PDB entry 7UHY | electron microscopy, 3.66 A resolution | chains D and I of the 10 polymer chains in the assembly

# Chain D
Molecule: GATOR complex protein WDR59
From: Homo sapiens
Reference sequence: Q6PJI9 (WDR59_HUMAN); residues 1-974 here = UniProt positions 1-974
Amino-acid sequence (974 residues; each row starts with the number of its first residue):
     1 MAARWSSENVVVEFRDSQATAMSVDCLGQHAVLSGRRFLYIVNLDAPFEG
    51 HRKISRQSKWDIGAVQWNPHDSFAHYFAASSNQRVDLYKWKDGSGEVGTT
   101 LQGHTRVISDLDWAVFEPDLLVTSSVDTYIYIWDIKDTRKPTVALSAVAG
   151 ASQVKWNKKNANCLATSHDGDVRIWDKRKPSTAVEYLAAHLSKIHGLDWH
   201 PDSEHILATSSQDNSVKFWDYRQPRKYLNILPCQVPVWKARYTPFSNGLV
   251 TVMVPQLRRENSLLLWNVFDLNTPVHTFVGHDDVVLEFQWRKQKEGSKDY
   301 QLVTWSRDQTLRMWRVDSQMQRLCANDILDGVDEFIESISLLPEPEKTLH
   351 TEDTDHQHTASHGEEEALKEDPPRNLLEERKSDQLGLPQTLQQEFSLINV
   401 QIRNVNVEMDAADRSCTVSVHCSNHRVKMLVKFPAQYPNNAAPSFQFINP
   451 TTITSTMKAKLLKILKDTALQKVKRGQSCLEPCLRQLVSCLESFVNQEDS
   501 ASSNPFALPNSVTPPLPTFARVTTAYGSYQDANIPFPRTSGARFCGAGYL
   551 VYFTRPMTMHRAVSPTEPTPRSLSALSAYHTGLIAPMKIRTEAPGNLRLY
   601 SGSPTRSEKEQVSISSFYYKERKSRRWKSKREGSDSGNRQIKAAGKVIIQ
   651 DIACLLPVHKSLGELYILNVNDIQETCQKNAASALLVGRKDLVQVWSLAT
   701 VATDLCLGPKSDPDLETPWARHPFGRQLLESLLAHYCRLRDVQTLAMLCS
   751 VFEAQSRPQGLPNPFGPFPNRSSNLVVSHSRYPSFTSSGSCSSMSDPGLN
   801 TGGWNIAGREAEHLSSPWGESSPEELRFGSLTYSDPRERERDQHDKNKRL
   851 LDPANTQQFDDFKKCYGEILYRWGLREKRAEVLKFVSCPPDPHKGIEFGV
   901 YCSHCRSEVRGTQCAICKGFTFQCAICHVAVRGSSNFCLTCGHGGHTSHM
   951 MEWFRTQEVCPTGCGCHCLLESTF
Disordered / not traced: 1-524, 558-642, 758-834
Swiss-Prot annotation at these positions:
  - zinc finger: Tyr-901 to Phe-920 (C4-type), Thr-921 to Thr-973 (RING-type)
  - binding site (Zn(2+)): Cys-902, Cys-905, Cys-914, Cys-917, Cys-927, Cys-938, His-943, His-946, His-949, Cys-960, Cys-964, Cys-966, Cys-968
  - modified residue (Phosphoserine): Ser-564, Ser-821, Ser-822, Ser-830
  - mutagenesis: Leu-698 (L698E: Abolished interaction with WDR24 and assembly of the GATOR2 complex; when associated with 728-E--E-732), Leu-728 to Leu-732 (Abolished interaction with WDR24 and assembly of the GATOR2 complex; when associated with E-698), Cys-924 to Cys-927 (Impaired amino-acid-mediated mTORC1 activation)
Ion coordination: Zn2+ site 1: Cys-902, Cys-905, Cys-914, Cys-917; Zn2+ site 2: Cys-927, His-946, His-949; Zn2+ site 3: Cys-938, Cys-966, Cys-968; Zn2+ site 4: His-943, Cys-964
Reported in the primary citation:
  - mutagenesis - L698E/L728E/L732E: abolished binding to GATOR complex protein WDR24
  - mutagenesis - L698E/L728E/L732E: abolished signaling in response to mTORC1 signaling

# Chain I
Molecule: Unknown
From: Homo sapiens
Amino-acid sequence (15 residues; row label = number of the first residue in the row; X marks 15 residues of unknown identity (built as UNK)):
     1 XXXXXXXXXXXXXXX

# How chain D and chain I interact
Interface residues of chain D (facing chain I), 8 residues: Gly-527, Ser-528, Asp-531, Ala-532, Ile-534, Pro-535, Phe-536, Pro-537

# Overview
Chain D and chain I make no direct contact in this assembly. From UniProt: 13 Zn2+-binding residues and 10
mutagenesis sites on chain D. From the paper: L698E/L728E/L732E of chain D abolish binding to GATOR complex
protein WDR24; L698E/L728E/L732E of chain D abolish signaling in response to mTORC1 signaling.
Chain D is GATOR complex protein WDR59 and chain I is Unknown, both from Homo sapiens; the structure, Human
GATOR2 complex, was determined by electron microscopy.
